6ZY0 - chain A; structure by X-ray diffraction, 2.13 A resolution.

== Chain A ==
Protein: Oxidoreductase, NAD-binding/iron-sulfur cluster-binding protein
Organism: Nitratireductor pacificus pht-3B
UniProtKB: K2MB66 (K2MB66_9RHIZ); residue numbers follow UniProt; this construct covers 1-698
Chain sequence (725 residues; row label = number of the first residue in the row; numbers below 1 keep their minus sign (Met-26 is residue -26)):
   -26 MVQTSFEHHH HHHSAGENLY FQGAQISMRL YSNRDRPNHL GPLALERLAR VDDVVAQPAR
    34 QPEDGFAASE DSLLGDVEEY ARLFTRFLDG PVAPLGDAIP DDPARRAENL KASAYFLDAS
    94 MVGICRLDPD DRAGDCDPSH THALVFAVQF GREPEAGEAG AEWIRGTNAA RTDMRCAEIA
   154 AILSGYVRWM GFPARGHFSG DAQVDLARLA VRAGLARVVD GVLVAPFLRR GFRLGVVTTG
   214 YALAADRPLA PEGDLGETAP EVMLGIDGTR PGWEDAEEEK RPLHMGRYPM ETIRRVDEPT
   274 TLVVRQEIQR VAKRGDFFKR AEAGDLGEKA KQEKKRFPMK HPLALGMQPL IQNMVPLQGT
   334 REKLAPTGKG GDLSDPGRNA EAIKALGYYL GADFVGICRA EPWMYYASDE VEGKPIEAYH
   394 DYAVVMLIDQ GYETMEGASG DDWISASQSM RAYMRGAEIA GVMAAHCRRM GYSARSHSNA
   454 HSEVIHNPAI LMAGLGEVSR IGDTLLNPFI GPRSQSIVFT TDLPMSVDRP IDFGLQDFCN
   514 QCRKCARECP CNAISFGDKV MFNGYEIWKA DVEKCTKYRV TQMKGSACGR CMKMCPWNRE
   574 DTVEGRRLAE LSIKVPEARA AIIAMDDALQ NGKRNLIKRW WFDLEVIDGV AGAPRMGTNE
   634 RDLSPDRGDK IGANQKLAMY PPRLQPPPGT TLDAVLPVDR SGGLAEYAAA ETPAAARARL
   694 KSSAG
Unresolved in the structure: -26 to -4, 698
Construct notes: initiating methionine (-26); expression tag (-25 to 0); engineered mutation Gln488 (Lys in K2MB66)
Bound ions: 4Fe-4S cluster Fe site 1: Cys512, Cys515, Cys518, Cys568; 4Fe-4S cluster Fe site 2: Cys522, Cys548, Cys561, Cys564; Na+ near Asn571 (its only coordinating residue here)
Small-molecule neighbours:
  - cobalamin (B12): Val276, Val284, Gly288, Asp289, Phe290, Phe291, Trp376, Tyr379, Gln403, Ser422, Tyr426, Ser455, Val457, Ile458, His459, Asn460, Pro461, Ile463, Leu464, Val471, Ile474, Gly475, Asp476, Thr477, Leu478, Ser487, Gln488, Ser489, Ile527, Phe535, Tyr538, Ile540, Lys542, Ala543, Val545, Cys548, Thr549, Arg552, Cys561, Gly562, Cys564, Met565, Gln658
  - 4Fe-4S cluster (SF4), molecule 1: Ser472, Arg473, Ile474, Leu479, Phe511, Cys512, Cys515, Arg516, Lys517, Cys518, Cys568, Pro569, Trp570
  - 4Fe-4S cluster (SF4), molecule 2: Cys522, Pro523, Cys524, Ala526, Ile527, Cys548, Tyr551, Arg552, Cys561, Gly562, Arg563, Cys564
What the authors report for this chain:
  - conformationally variable residues (side-chain flip): Ser422, Gln488, Arg552
  - mutagenesis - K488Q: abolished catalytic activity on 35-DB-4-OH (citing earlier work)
  - mutagenesis - A419M: decreased catalytic activity on 35-DB-4-OH
  - mutagenesis - A419M: unchanged catalytic activity on 3-B-4-OH
  - mutagenesis - A419M: decreased catalytic activity on 35-DC-4-OH
  - mutagenesis - A419M: decreased catalytic activity on 3-C-4-OH

== Summary ==
Bound to chain A: 4Fe-4S cluster and cobalamin. Cys512, Cys515, Cys518 and Cys568 form the 4Fe-4S cluster Fe
site 1. Cys522, Cys548, Cys561 and Cys564 form the 4Fe-4S cluster Fe site 2. The paper reports that K488Q
abolishes catalytic activity on 35-DB-4-OH; conformational variability at Ser422, Gln488 and Arg552.
Chain A is Oxidoreductase, NAD-binding/iron-sulfur cluster-binding protein (Nitratireductor pacificus pht-3B);
the structure, Catabolic reductive dehalogenase NpRdhA, N-terminally tagged, K488Q variant, was determined by
X-ray diffraction together with 6ZXU, 6ZXX and 6ZY1 from the same study.
